Entry 6N07 (electron microscopy, 3.60 A resolution); this record covers chains GB and GC of the 42 polymer chains in the assembly.

== Chain GB (and GC) ==
Molecule: Microcompartments protein
Organism: Haliangium ochraceum (strain DSM 14365 / JCM 11303 / SMP-2)
Notes: chain GC of this document is another copy of the same molecule, construct and numbering; everything in this record applies to it too
UniProtKB: D0LID5 (D0LID5_HALO1); residue numbers follow UniProt; this construct covers 1-99
Chain sequence (99 residues; each row starts with the number of its first residue):
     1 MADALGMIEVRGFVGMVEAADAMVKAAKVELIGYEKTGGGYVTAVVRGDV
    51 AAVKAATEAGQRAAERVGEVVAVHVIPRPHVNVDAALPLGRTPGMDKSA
Not modelled in the structure: 1, 94-99
Curated features (UniProtKB/Swiss-Prot):
  - mutagenesis: Lys28 (K28A: Forms larger hexamer patches, increases hexamer stacking), Arg78 (R78A: Forms smaller hexamer patches)

== Chain GB / chain GC interface ==
Residue-residue contacts (48):
  Arg11(GB) - Tyr41(GC)  hydrogen bond
  Gly12(GB) - Glu9(GC)
  Phe13(GB) - Glu9(GC)
  Phe13(GB) - Glu35(GC)
  Phe13(GB) - Thr37(GC)
  Phe13(GB) - Thr43(GC)
  Phe13(GB) - Leu89(GC)  hydrophobic
  Val14(GB) - Met7(GC)  hydrophobic
  Val14(GB) - Glu9(GC)
  Val14(GB) - Thr43(GC)
  Val14(GB) - Ala72(GC)  hydrophobic
  Val14(GB) - His74(GC)
  Met16(GB) - Leu87(GC)  hydrophobic
  Val17(GB) - Leu5(GC)  hydrophobic
  Val17(GB) - Met7(GC)  hydrophobic
  Val17(GB) - Ile76(GC)  hydrophobic
  Val17(GB) - Leu87(GC)  hydrophobic
  Glu18(GB) - His74(GC)  salt bridge
  Glu18(GB) - Ile76(GC)
  Ala20(GB) - Val83(GC)
  Ala20(GB) - Leu87(GC)  hydrophobic
  Asp21(GB) - Ile76(GC)
  Asp21(GB) - Pro79(GC)
  Asp21(GB) - His80(GC)  hydrogen bond (side chain-backbone)
  Asp21(GB) - Val83(GC)
  Val24(GB) - His80(GC)
  Val24(GB) - Val83(GC)  hydrophobic
  Lys25(GB) - Arg78(GC)  hydrogen bond (side chain-backbone)
  Val29(GB) - Asn82(GC)
  Glu30(GB) - Asn82(GC)
  Leu31(GB) - Asn82(GC)  hydrogen bond (backbone-side chain)
  Leu31(GB) - Ala86(GC)
  Tyr34(GB) - Glu35(GC)
  Tyr34(GB) - Leu87(GC)  hydrophobic
  Tyr34(GB) - Pro88(GC)
  Lys36(GB) - Glu35(GC)  salt bridge
  Lys36(GB) - Lys36(GC)  hydrogen bond (side chain-backbone)
  Lys36(GB) - Thr37(GC)
  Gly38(GB) - Thr37(GC)
  Gly39(GB) - Thr37(GC)
  Gly39(GB) - Gly38(GC)
  Gly39(GB) - Gly39(GC)
  Gly40(GB) - Thr37(GC)  hydrogen bond (backbone-backbone)
  Gly40(GB) - Gly38(GC)  hydrogen bond (backbone-backbone)
  Gly40(GB) - Tyr41(GC)
  Val42(GB) - Thr37(GC)
  Val67(GB) - Ala72(GC)
  Val67(GB) - His74(GC)
Other interface residues (no listed pair), chain GC (23 interface residues in all): Ile8

== Overview ==
21 residues of chain GB and 23 residues of chain GC are in contact; the contacts include 7 hydrogen bonds and
2 salt bridges. Polar contacts include Glu18(GB)-His74(GC), Lys36(GB)-Glu35(GC) and Arg11(GB)-Tyr41(GC).
UniProt lists 2 mutagenesis sites on chain GB.
Both chains are Microcompartments protein (Haliangium ochraceum (strain DSM 14365 / JCM 11303 / SMP-2)). Entry
6N07 (Structure of the HO BMC shell: BMC-TD focused map, open inner pore, compacted shell) was determined by
electron microscopy together with 6MZU, 6MZV, 6MZX, 6MZY, 6N06, 6N09, 6N0F and 6N0G from the same study.
